Entry 3A1H (X-ray diffraction, 1.08 A resolution); this record covers chains A and B of the 3 polymer chains in the assembly.

== Chain A (and B) ==
Name: collagen-like peptide
Notes: chain B of this document is another copy of the same molecule, construct and numbering; everything in this record applies to it too
Chain sequence (27 residues; each row starts with the number of its first residue):
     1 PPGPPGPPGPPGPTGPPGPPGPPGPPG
Not modelled in the structure: 1-2, 26-27 (chain B: 26-27)
Modified / non-standard residues: Pro-13 (4-hydroxyproline; HYP)

== Interface between chain A and chain B ==
Contacting residue pairs (46):
  Gly-3(A) / Pro-1(B)
  Gly-3(A) / Gly-3(B)
  Gly-3(A) / Pro-4(B)
  Pro-4(A) / Gly-3(B)
  Pro-5(A) / Pro-4(B)
  Gly-6(A) / Pro-4(B)  hydrogen bond (backbone-backbone)
  Gly-6(A) / Gly-6(B)
  Gly-6(A) / Pro-7(B)
  Pro-7(A) / Gly-6(B)
  Pro-7(A) / Pro-7(B)
  Pro-8(A) / Pro-7(B)
  Gly-9(A) / Pro-7(B)  hydrogen bond (backbone-backbone)
  Gly-9(A) / Pro-8(B)
  Gly-9(A) / Gly-9(B)
  Gly-9(A) / Pro-10(B)
  Pro-10(A) / Gly-9(B)
  Pro-10(A) / Pro-10(B)
  Pro-11(A) / Pro-10(B)
  Gly-12(A) / Pro-10(B)  hydrogen bond (backbone-backbone)
  Gly-12(A) / Gly-12(B)
  Gly-12(A) / Pro-13(B)
  Pro-13(A) / Gly-12(B)
  Pro-13(A) / Pro-13(B)
  Thr-14(A) / Pro-13(B)
  Thr-14(A) / Thr-14(B)
  Thr-14(A) / Gly-15(B)
  Gly-15(A) / Pro-13(B)  hydrogen bond (backbone-backbone)
  Gly-15(A) / Gly-15(B)
  Gly-15(A) / Pro-16(B)
  Pro-16(A) / Gly-15(B)
  Pro-17(A) / Pro-16(B)
  Gly-18(A) / Pro-16(B)  hydrogen bond (backbone-backbone)
  Gly-18(A) / Pro-17(B)
  Gly-18(A) / Gly-18(B)
  Gly-18(A) / Pro-19(B)
  Pro-19(A) / Gly-18(B)
  Pro-20(A) / Pro-19(B)
  Gly-21(A) / Pro-19(B)  hydrogen bond (backbone-backbone)
  Gly-21(A) / Pro-20(B)
  Gly-21(A) / Gly-21(B)
  Pro-22(A) / Gly-21(B)
  Pro-22(A) / Pro-22(B)
  Pro-23(A) / Pro-22(B)
  Gly-24(A) / Pro-22(B)  hydrogen bond (backbone-backbone)
  Gly-24(A) / Gly-24(B)
  Pro-25(A) / Gly-24(B)
Also at the interface, not in a pair above, chain B (25 interface residues in all): Pro-2, Pro-5, Pro-11, Pro-23, Pro-25

== Overview ==
Chain A and chain B form an interface of 23 and 25 residues respectively; the contacts include 7 hydrogen
bonds. Backbone hydrogen bonds pair Gly-6(A)/Pro-4(B), Gly-9(A)/Pro-7(B) and Gly-12(A)/Pro-10(B).
Both chains are collagen-like peptide. Entry 3A1H (Crystal Structure Analysis of the Collagen-like Peptide,
(PPG)4-OTG-(PPG)4) was determined by X-ray diffraction together with 3ADM and 3A0M from the same study.
